PDB entry 6UTK | X-ray diffraction, 3.80 A resolution | chains D and G of the 6 polymer chains in the assembly

== Chain D ==
Molecule: 35O22 Fab Heavy Chain
Source organism: Homo sapiens
Notes: antibody fragment or engineered binder
Chain sequence (243 residues; each row starts with the number of its first residue; a row labelled like 72A-72H holds insertion residues (72A, then the next letters in order)):
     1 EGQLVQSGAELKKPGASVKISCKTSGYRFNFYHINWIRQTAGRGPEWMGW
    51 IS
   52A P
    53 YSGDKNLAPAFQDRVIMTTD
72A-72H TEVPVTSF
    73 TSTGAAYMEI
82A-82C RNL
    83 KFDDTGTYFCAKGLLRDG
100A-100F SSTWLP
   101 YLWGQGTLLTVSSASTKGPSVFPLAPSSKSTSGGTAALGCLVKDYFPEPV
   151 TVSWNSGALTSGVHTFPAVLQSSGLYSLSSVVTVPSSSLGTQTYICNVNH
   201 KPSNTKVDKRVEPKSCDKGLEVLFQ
Not modelled in the structure: 223-225
Disulfide bonds: Cys22-Cys92, Cys140-Cys196
Small-molecule neighbours: N-acetylglucosamine (NAG; 2-acetamido-2-deoxy-beta-D-glucopyranose): Tyr32, Lys94, Gly95, Leu96, Leu97, Tyr101

== Chain G ==
Molecule: Envelope glycoprotein gp120
Source organism: Human immunodeficiency virus 1
UniProt: Q2N0S6 (Q2N0S6_9HIV1); the construct lacks a stretch of the UniProt sequence and is renumbered around it, so the offset changes along the chain: 31-140 = UniProt 30-139; 149-185 = UniProt 140-176; 188-309 = UniProt 187-308; 312-321 = UniProt 309-318; 2 more segments
Chain sequence (485 residues; row label = number of the first residue in the row; note: 13 numbers in that range are skipped by the numbering (no residue carries them; nothing is unmodelled there); a row labelled like 185A-185J holds insertion residues (185A, then the next letters in order)):
    31 AENLWVTVYYGVPVWKDAETTLFCASDAKAYDTEKHNVWATHACVPTDPN
    81 PQEIHLENVTEEFNMWKNNMVEQMHTDIISLWDQSLKPCVKLTPLCVTLQ
   131 CTNVTNNITD
   149 DMRGELKNCSFNMTTELRDKKQKVYSLFYRLDVVQIN
185A-185J ENQGNRSNNS
   188 NKEYRLINCNTSAITQACPKVSFEPIPIHYCAPAGFAILKCKDKKFNGTG
   238 PCPSVSTVQCTHGIKPVVSTQLLLNGSLAEEEVMIRSENITNNAKNILVQ
   288 FNTPVQINCTRPNNNTRKSIRI
   312 GPGQAFYATG
  321A D
   322 IIGDIRQAHCNVSKATWNETLGKVVKQLRKHFGNNTIIRFANSSGGDLEV
   372 TTHSFNCGGEFFYCNTSGLFNSTWISNTSV
   403 QGSNSTGSNDSITLPCRIKQIINMWQRIGQAMYAPPIQGVIRCVSNITGL
   453 ILTRDGGSTNSTTETFRPGGGDMRDNWRSELYKYKVVKIEPLGVAPTRCK
   503 RRVVGGGGGSGGGGS
Not modelled in the structure: 31-32, 185A-185J, 403-409, 505-517
Differences from the reference sequence: conflict Asp62 (Glu61 in Q2N0S6), Asn332 (Thr330 in Q2N0S6), Cys501 (Ala498 in Q2N0S6); expression tag (507-517)
Disulfide bonds: Cys54-Cys74, Cys119-Cys205, Cys126-Cys196, Cys131-Cys157, Cys218-Cys247, Cys228-Cys239, Cys296-Cys331, Cys378-Cys445, Cys385-Cys418
Glycans and other covalent adducts: glycan linked to Asn88, Asn301, Asn332; N-acetylglucosamine (NAG) linked to Asn133, Asn137, Asn156, Asn160, Asn197, Asn234, Asn262, Asn276, Asn295, Asn339, Asn355, Asn363, Asn392, Asn398, Asn448
From the paper describing this entry:
  - post-translational modification sites: Asn301, Asn332
  - mutagenesis - N301A: decreased binding to 438-B11
  - mutagenesis - N137A, N156A, N295A: unchanged binding to 438-B11
  - mutagenesis - N301A: decreased binding to B11 Fab Heavy chain
  - mutagenesis - N137A, N156A, N295A: unchanged binding to B11 Fab Heavy chain

== Chain D / chain G interface ==
Residue-residue contacts (10):
  Arg28(D) - Asn88(G)
  Arg28(D) - Thr90(G)  hydrogen bond
  Phe31(D) - Asn88(G)
  Tyr53(D) - Glu87(G)
  Tyr53(D) - Asn88(G)
  Pro72D(D) - Pro238(G)
  Pro72D(D) - Pro240(G)  hydrophobic
  Thr72F(D) - Thr90(G)
  Ser72G(D) - Thr90(G)  hydrogen bond (backbone-side chain)
  Arg98(D) - Asn88(G)
Other interface residues (no listed pair), chain D (10 interface residues in all): Glu72B, Val72E, Phe72H

== Summary ==
10 residues of chain D and 5 residues of chain G are in contact, with 2 hydrogen bonds. Polar pairs include
Arg28(D)-Thr90(G) and Ser72G(D)-Thr90(G). Bound to chain D: N-acetylglucosamine. The paper reports that N301A
of chain G reduces binding to 438-B11; modification sites Asn301(G) and Asn332(G); 4 substitutions were tested
in all.
Here chain D is 35O22 Fab Heavy Chain (Homo sapiens) and chain G is Envelope glycoprotein gp120 (Human
immunodeficiency virus 1). Entry 6UTK (Crystal structure of 438-B11 Fab in complex with an uncleaved prefusion
optimized (UFO) soluble BG505 trimer ...) was determined by X-ray diffraction together with 6UUH, 6UUL, 6UUM
and 6V6W from the same study.
